Entry 4CK8 (X-ray diffraction, 2.62 A resolution); this record covers chain A.

Chain A:
Molecule: Sterol 14-alpha demethylase
Organism: Trypanosoma cruzi
Notes: EC 1.14.13.70
UniProt: Q7Z1V1 (CP51_TRYCC); residues 32-481 here = UniProt positions 32-481
Amino-acid sequence (460 residues; numbered 28 to 487; the number before each row is that of its first residue):
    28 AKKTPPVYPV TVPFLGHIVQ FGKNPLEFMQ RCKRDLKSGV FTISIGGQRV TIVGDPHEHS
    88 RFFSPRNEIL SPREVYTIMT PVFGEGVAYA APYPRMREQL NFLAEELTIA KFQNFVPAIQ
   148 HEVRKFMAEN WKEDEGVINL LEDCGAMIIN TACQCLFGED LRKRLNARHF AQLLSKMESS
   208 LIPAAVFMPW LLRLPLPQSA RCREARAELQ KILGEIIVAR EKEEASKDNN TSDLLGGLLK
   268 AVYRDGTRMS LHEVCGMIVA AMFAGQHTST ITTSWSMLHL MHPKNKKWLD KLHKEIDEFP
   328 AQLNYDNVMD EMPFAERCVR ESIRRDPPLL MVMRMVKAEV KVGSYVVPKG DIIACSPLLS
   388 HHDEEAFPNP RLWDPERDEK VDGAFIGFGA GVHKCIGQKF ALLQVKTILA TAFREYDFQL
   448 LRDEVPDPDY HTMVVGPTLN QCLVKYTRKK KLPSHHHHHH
Unresolved in the structure: 28, 222, 479-487
Differences from the reference sequence: expression tag (28-31, 482-487)
Bound ions: heme Fe: Cys422 (together with LFD)
Ligand contacts:
  - heme (HEM): Tyr103, Tyr116, Arg124, Leu127, Leu130, Leu134, Ala288, Ala291, Gly292, Thr295, Ser296, Thr299, Ile350, Pro355, Leu356, Val359, Arg361, Ile413, Gly414, Phe415, Gly416, Val419, His420, Lys421, Cys422, Ile423, Gly424, Phe427, Ala428
  - LFD ((1R)-1-(2,4-dichlorophenyl)-2-(1H-imidazol-1-yl)ethyl {4-[4-(3,4-dichlorophenyl)piperazin-1-yl]phenyl}carbamate): Ile45, Phe48, Gly49, Tyr103, Ile105, Met106, Phe110, Tyr116, Leu127, Pro210, Ala211, Val213, Phe214, Ala287, Phe290, Ala291, Thr295, Leu356, Cys422, Met460
Curated features (UniProtKB/Swiss-Prot):
  - binding site (heme): Cys422
  - natural variant: Asp62 (D62E: In allele 2), Ala117 (A117S: In allele 2), Glu160 (E160K: In allele 2)
  - mutagenesis: Ile105 (I105F: Increases activity on norlanosterol and obtusifoliol)
Reported in the primary citation:
  - binding site for LFD: Ile45, Ile72, Met106, Phe110, Tyr116, Leu127, Pro210, Phe214, Ala287, Ala291, Thr295, Leu356, Met460
  - conformationally variable residues: Ile45, Ile72, Pro210, Phe214
  - binding site for heme: Tyr116

In short:
Bound to chain A: heme and compound LFD. Curated annotation (UniProt) lists heme-binding residue Cys422 and
one mutagenesis site. From the paper: a binding site for LFD at Ile45, Ile72 and Met106 among others; a
binding site for heme at Tyr116.
Chain A is Sterol 14-alpha demethylase (Trypanosoma cruzi); the structure, STEROL 14-ALPHA DEMETHYLASE
(CYP51)FROM TRYPANOSOMA CRUZI IN COMPLEX WITH (R)-1-(2,4-dichlorophenyl)-2-(1H-imidazol-1-yl)ethyl 4-(4-(3,4-
dichlorophenyl)piperazin-1-yl)phenylcarbamate (LFD), was determined by X-ray diffraction, deposited together
with 4CK9 and 4CKA.
